Entry 3PO3 (X-ray diffraction, 3.30 A resolution); this record covers chains D and G of the 16 polymer chains in the assembly.

# Chain D
Protein: DNA-directed RNA polymerase II subunit RPB4
Organism: Saccharomyces cerevisiae
Notes: EC 2.7.7.6
UniProt: P20433 (RPB4_YEAST); residue numbers follow UniProt; this construct covers 1-221
Chain sequence (221 residues; row label = number of the first residue in the row):
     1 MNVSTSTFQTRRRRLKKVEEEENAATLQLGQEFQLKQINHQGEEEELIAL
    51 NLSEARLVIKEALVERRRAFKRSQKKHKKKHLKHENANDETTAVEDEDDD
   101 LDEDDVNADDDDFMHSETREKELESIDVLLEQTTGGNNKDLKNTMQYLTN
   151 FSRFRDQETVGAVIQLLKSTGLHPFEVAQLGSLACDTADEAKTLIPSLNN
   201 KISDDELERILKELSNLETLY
Not modelled in the structure: 1-3, 77-117
UniProt features mapped onto this chain:
  - modified residue: Met-1 (N-acetylmethionine), Thr-91 (Phosphothreonine), Thr-92 (Phosphothreonine)

# Chain G
Protein: DNA-directed RNA polymerase II subunit RPB7
Organism: Saccharomyces cerevisiae
Notes: EC 2.7.7.6
UniProt: P34087 (RPB7_YEAST); numbering as in UniProt (aligned over 1-171)
Chain sequence (171 residues; row label = number of the first residue in the row):
     1 MFFIKDLSLNITLHPSFFGPRMKQYLKTKLLEEVEGSCTGKFGYILCVLD
    51 YDNIDIQRGRILPTDGSAEFNVKYRAVVFKPFKGEVVDGTVVSCSQHGFE
   101 VQVGPMKVFVTKHLMPQDLTFNAGSNPPSYQSSEDVITIKSRIRVKIEGC
   151 ISQVSSIHAIGSIKEDYLGAI
UniProt features mapped onto this chain:
  - mutagenesis: Val-108 to His-113 (Lowers nucleic-acid binding of RPB4-RPB7 by 10-fold; no effect on association with Pol II core complex; abolishes transcriptional activity of Pol II), Ile-151 to His-158 (No effect on nucleic-acid binding of RPB4-RPB7 and on association with Pol II core complex; abolishes transcriptional activity of Pol II)

# Interface between chain D and chain G
Pairs across the interface - 102 pairs, chain D then chain G:
  Ser-4(D) with Leu-9(G)
  Thr-5(D) with Leu-7(G); Ser-8(G); Val-34(G); Phe-42(G); Tyr-74(G)
  Ser-6(D) with Leu-7(G); Ser-8(G), hydrogen bond (side chain-backbone)
  Thr-7(D) with Lys-5(G); Asp-6(G); Ser-8(G); Phe-42(G)
  Phe-8(D) with Lys-73(G)
  Glu-22(D) with Lys-83(G), salt bridge
  Asn-23(D) with Lys-80(G); Phe-82(G); Lys-83(G)
  Ala-24(D) with Lys-83(G)
  Ala-25(D) with Lys-83(G); Gly-84(G)
  Leu-29(D) with Phe-82(G), hydrophobic
  Gly-30(D) with Phe-82(G)
  Glu-32(D) with Lys-5(G), salt bridge; Lys-41(G); Phe-42(G)
  Phe-33(D) with Phe-3(G), hydrophobic; Lys-5(G); Lys-41(G); Phe-42(G); Val-78(G), hydrophobic; Lys-80(G)
  Gln-37(D) with Lys-5(G)
  Asn-39(D) with Asp-6(G)
  His-40(D) with Asp-6(G), salt bridge; Lys-73(G); Arg-75(G)
  Glu-45(D) with Asp-6(G); Arg-75(G), salt bridge
  Leu-47(D) with Phe-3(G), hydrophobic
  Ile-48(D) with Phe-3(G); Ile-4(G), hydrogen bond (backbone-backbone)
  Ala-49(D) with Met-1(G); Phe-2(G); Phe-3(G), hydrophobic
  Leu-50(D) with Met-1(G), hydrogen bond (backbone-backbone); Phe-2(G), hydrogen bond (backbone-backbone); Ile-4(G), hydrophobic
  Leu-52(D) with Phe-2(G), hydrophobic
  Val-58(D) with Leu-49(G), hydrophobic; Val-77(G), hydrophobic
  Ile-59(D) with Val-77(G), hydrophobic
  Ala-62(D) with Leu-49(G), hydrophobic
  Leu-63(D) with Cys-47(G), hydrophobic
  Glu-65(D) with Asp-52(G)
  Arg-66(D) with Leu-31(G); Glu-35(G), salt bridge; Cys-47(G); Val-48(G), hydrogen bond (side chain-backbone); Tyr-51(G)
  Ala-69(D) with Asp-52(G)
  Phe-70(D) with Tyr-51(G)
  Arg-72(D) with Asp-52(G), salt bridge
  Ser-73(D) with Gln-24(G)
  Asn-138(D) with Glu-35(G); Gly-36(G); Leu-46(G)
  Asp-140(D) with Gly-36(G); Tyr-44(G); Leu-46(G); Pro-105(G)
  Leu-141(D) with Leu-46(G)
  Asn-143(D) with Gly-104(G)
  Thr-144(D) with Phe-2(G); Leu-46(G); Gly-104(G); Pro-105(G)
  Tyr-147(D) with Asp-88(G), hydrogen bond (side chain-backbone); Val-103(G); Gly-104(G)
  Asn-150(D) with Arg-142(G), hydrogen bond (backbone-side chain)
  Phe-151(D) with Asp-88(G); Gly-89(G); Thr-90(G); Arg-142(G)
  Phe-175(D) with Met-1(G); Glu-85(G)
  Ala-178(D) with Met-1(G)
  Gln-179(D) with Val-86(G)
  Ser-182(D) with Asp-88(G)
  Leu-183(D) with Val-86(G); Asp-88(G); Arg-144(G)
  Ala-184(D) with Arg-144(G)
  Thr-187(D) with Tyr-167(G)
  Asp-189(D) with Tyr-167(G), hydrogen bond
  Glu-190(D) with Arg-144(G), salt bridge; Tyr-167(G)
  Thr-193(D) with Asp-166(G); Tyr-167(G)
  Leu-194(D) with Val-86(G); Arg-144(G); Tyr-167(G)
Interface residues without a listed pair, chain D (57 interface residues in all): Ile-38, Ala-55, Lys-76, Thr-134, Lys-139, Leu-148
Interface residues without a listed pair, chain G (50 interface residues in all): Asn-10, Arg-21, Thr-39, Gln-102, Lys-107, Leu-168

# Overview
The interface between chain D and chain G involves 57 residues on one side and 50 on the other, with 8
hydrogen bonds and 7 salt bridges. Polar contacts include Glu-22(D)/Lys-83(G), Glu-32(D)/Lys-5(G) and
His-40(D)/Asp-6(G). From UniProt: 14 mutagenesis sites on chain G.
Chain D is DNA-directed RNA polymerase II subunit RPB4 and chain G is DNA-directed RNA polymerase II subunit
RPB7, both from Saccharomyces cerevisiae; the structure, Arrested RNA Polymerase II reactivation intermediate,
was determined by X-ray diffraction, deposited together with 3PO2.
